PDB entry 3U9S | X-ray diffraction, 3.50 A resolution | chains C and D of the 12 polymer chains in the assembly

Chain C:
Name: Methylcrotonyl-CoA carboxylase, alpha-subunit
Organism: Pseudomonas aeruginosa
Notes: EC 6.4.1.4
UniProt: Q9I299 (Q9I299_PSEAE); the author numbering skips numbers that UniProt does not, so the offset changes along the chain: 42-501 = UniProt 1-460; 503-526 = UniProt 461-484; 531-571 = UniProt 485-525; 586-592 = UniProt 526-532; 1 more segments
Amino-acid sequence (655 residues; row label = number of the first residue in the row; note: 22 numbers in that range are skipped by the numbering (no residue carries them; nothing is unmodelled there)):
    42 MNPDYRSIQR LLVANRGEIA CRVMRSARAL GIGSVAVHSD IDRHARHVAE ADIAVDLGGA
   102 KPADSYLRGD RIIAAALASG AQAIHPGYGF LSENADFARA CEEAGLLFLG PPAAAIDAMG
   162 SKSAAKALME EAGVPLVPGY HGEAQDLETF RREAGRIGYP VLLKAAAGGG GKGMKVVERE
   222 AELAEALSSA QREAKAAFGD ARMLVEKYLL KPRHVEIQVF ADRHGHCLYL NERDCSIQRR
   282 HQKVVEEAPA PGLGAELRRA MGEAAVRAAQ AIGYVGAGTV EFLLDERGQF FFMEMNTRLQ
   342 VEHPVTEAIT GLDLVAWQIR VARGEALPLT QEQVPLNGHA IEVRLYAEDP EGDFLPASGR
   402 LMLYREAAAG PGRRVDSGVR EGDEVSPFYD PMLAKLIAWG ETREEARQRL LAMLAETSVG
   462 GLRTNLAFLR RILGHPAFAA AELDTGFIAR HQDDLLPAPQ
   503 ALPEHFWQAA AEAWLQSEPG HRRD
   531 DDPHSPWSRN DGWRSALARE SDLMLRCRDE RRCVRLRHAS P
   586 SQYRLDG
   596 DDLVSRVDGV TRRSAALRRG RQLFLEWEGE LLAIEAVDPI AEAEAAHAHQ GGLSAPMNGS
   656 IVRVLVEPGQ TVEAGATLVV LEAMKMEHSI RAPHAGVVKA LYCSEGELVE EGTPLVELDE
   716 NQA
Not modelled in the structure: 42-45, 209-214, 234-241, 634-718

Chain D:
Name: Methylcrotonyl-CoA carboxylase, beta-subunit
Organism: Pseudomonas aeruginosa
Notes: EC 6.4.1.4
UniProt: Q9I297 (Q9I297_PSEAE); the author numbering skips numbers that UniProt does not, so the offset changes along the chain: 28-109 = UniProt 1-82; 111-563 = UniProt 83-535
Amino-acid sequence (555 residues; numbered 8 to 563; 1 number in that range is skipped by the numbering (no residue carries it; nothing is unmodelled there); the number before each row is that of its first residue):
     8 MGSSHHHHHH SSGLVPRGSH MAILHTQINP RSAEFAANAA TMLEQVNALR TLLGRIHEGG
    68 GSAAQARHSA RGKLLVRERI NRLLDPGSPF LELSALAAHE VY
   111 GEEVAAAGIV AGIGRVEGVE CMIVGNDATV KGGTYYPLTV KKHLRAQAIA LENRLPCIYL
   171 VDSGGANLPR QDEVFPDREH FGRIFFNQAN MSARGIPQIA VVMGSCTAGG AYVPAMSDET
   231 VMVREQATIF LAGPPLVKAA TGEVVSAEEL GGADVHCKVS GVADHYAEDD DHALAIARRC
   291 VANLNWRKQG QLQCRAPRAP LYPAEELYGV IPADSKQPYD VREVIARLVD GSEFDEFKAL
   351 FGTTLVCGFA HLHGYPIAIL ANNGILFAEA AQKGAHFIEL ACQRGIPLLF LQNITGFMVG
   411 QKYEAGGIAK HGAKLVTAVA CARVPKFTVL IGGSFGAGNY GMCGRAYDPR FLWMWPNARI
   471 GVMGGEQAAG VLAQVKREQA ERAGQQLGVE EEAKIKAPIL EQYEHQGHPY YSSARLWDDG
   531 VIDPAQTREV LALALSAALN APIEPTAFGV FRM
Not modelled in the structure: 8-25
Construct notes: expression tag (8-27)
Ligand contacts:
  - coenzyme A (COA), molecule 1: Arg74, Arg78, Lys141, Gly142, Thr144, Gly174, Gly175, Ala176, Asn177, Leu178, Pro179, Ser215, Thr217, Ala218, Gly219, Pro245
  - coenzyme A (COA), molecule 2: Val472, Met473, Val481, Leu482, Val485, Lys486, Gln489, Arg492

Interface between chain C and chain D:
Residue-residue contacts - 66 pairs, chain C then chain D:
  Leu517(C) - Gly94(D)
  His523(C) - Arg125(D)  hydrogen bond (backbone-side chain)
  Arg525(C) - Arg125(D)
  Arg525(C) - Gly128(D)  hydrogen bond (side chain-backbone)
  Arg525(C) - Glu130(D)
  Arg525(C) - Trp296(D)  hydrogen bond (side chain-backbone)
  Arg525(C) - Lys298(D)
  Asp531(C) - Arg297(D)
  Asp531(C) - Lys298(D)  hydrogen bond (side chain-backbone)
  Asp532(C) - Lys298(D)  salt bridge
  Asp532(C) - Tyr365(D)  hydrogen bond
  Asp532(C) - Ser546(D)  hydrogen bond
  His534(C) - Arg305(D)
  His534(C) - Ala306(D)
  His534(C) - Pro307(D)
  His534(C) - His363(D)  hydrogen bond (backbone-side chain)
  Ser535(C) - Arg125(D)
  Ser535(C) - Glu130(D)
  Ser535(C) - His363(D)
  Ser535(C) - Tyr365(D)
  Ser535(C) - Ser546(D)  hydrogen bond
  Pro536(C) - His363(D)
  Pro536(C) - Tyr365(D)
  Pro536(C) - Ala542(D)  hydrophobic
  Pro536(C) - Leu543(D)
  Pro536(C) - Ser546(D)
  Trp537(C) - Pro96(D)
  Trp537(C) - Ile123(D)
  Trp537(C) - Gly124(D)
  Trp537(C) - Arg125(D)
  Trp537(C) - Glu130(D)
  Trp537(C) - Leu543(D)  hydrogen bond (side chain-backbone)
  Trp537(C) - Ser546(D)
  Trp537(C) - Ala547(D)
  Arg539(C) - Pro96(D)
  Arg539(C) - His363(D)  hydrogen bond
  Asn540(C) - Pro93(D)
  Asn540(C) - Gly94(D)
  Asp541(C) - Gly94(D)  hydrogen bond (backbone-backbone)
  Gly542(C) - Gly94(D)  hydrogen bond (backbone-backbone)
  Gly542(C) - Ser95(D)
  Trp543(C) - Pro96(D)
  Trp543(C) - Phe97(D)  hydrogen bond (backbone-backbone)
  Trp543(C) - Gln536(D)
  Trp543(C) - Glu539(D)  hydrogen bond
  Trp543(C) - Val540(D)  hydrophobic
  Trp543(C) - Leu543(D)  hydrophobic
  Arg544(C) - Asn88(D)  hydrogen bond
  Arg544(C) - Leu91(D)
  Arg544(C) - Ser95(D)  hydrogen bond (side chain-backbone)
  Arg544(C) - Pro96(D)
  Arg544(C) - Phe97(D)
  Arg544(C) - Gln536(D)
  Ser545(C) - Phe97(D)
  Ser545(C) - Gln536(D)  hydrogen bond (backbone-side chain)
  Ala546(C) - Arg57(D)  hydrogen bond (backbone-side chain)
  Ala546(C) - Leu60(D)  hydrophobic
  Ala546(C) - Gln536(D)
  Leu547(C) - Arg57(D)
  Leu547(C) - Leu60(D)  hydrophobic
  Glu550(C) - Asn88(D)
  Asp552(C) - Glu85(D)
  Asp552(C) - Asn88(D)
  Met554(C) - Arg89(D)
  Cys563(C) - Arg89(D)  hydrogen bond
  Arg565(C) - Glu85(D)  salt bridge
Other interface residues (no listed pair), chain C (27 interface residues in all): Glu520, Ser538, Ser551, Leu553
Other interface residues (no listed pair), chain D (37 interface residues in all): Leu56, His64, Leu98, Val129, Val531, Ile532

Overview:
The interface between chain C and chain D involves 27 residues on one side and 37 on the other; the contacts
include 19 hydrogen bonds and 2 salt bridges. Among the polar pairs are Asp532(C)-Lys298(D),
Arg565(C)-Glu85(D) and His523(C)-Arg125(D). Ligands of chain D: coenzyme A.
Here chain C is Methylcrotonyl-CoA carboxylase, alpha-subunit and chain D is Methylcrotonyl-CoA carboxylase,
beta-subunit, both from Pseudomonas aeruginosa. Entry 3U9S (Crystal structure of P. aeruginosa
3-methylcrotonyl-CoA carboxylase (MCC) 750 kD holoenzyme, CoA complex) was determined by X-ray diffraction
together with 3U9R and 3U9T from the same study.
